Entry 8ZVD (X-ray diffraction, 1.72 A resolution); this record covers chain A.

== Chain A ==
Name: ShosT
Organism: Escherichia coli O1:K1 / APEC
Reference sequence: A0A0H2Z117 (A0A0H2Z117_ECOK1); residues -2 to 424 here correspond to UniProt positions 1-427 (UniProt number = residue number + 3)
Amino-acid sequence (432 residues; row label = number of the first residue in the row; numbers below 1 keep their minus sign (Gly-7 is residue -7)):
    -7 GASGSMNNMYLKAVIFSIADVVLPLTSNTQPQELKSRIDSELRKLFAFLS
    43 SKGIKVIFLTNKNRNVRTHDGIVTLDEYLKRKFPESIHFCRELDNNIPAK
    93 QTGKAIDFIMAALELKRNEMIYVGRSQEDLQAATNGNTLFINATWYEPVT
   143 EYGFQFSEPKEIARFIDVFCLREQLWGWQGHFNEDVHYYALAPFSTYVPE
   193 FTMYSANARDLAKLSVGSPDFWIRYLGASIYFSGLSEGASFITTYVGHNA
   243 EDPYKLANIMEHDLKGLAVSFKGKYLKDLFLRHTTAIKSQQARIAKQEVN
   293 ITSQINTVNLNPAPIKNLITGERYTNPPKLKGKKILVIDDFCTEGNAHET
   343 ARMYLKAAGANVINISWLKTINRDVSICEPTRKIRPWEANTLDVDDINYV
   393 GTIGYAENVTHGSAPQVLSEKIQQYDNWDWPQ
Unresolved in the structure: -7 to 0, 200-203, 283-290
Construct notes: expression tag (-7 to -3)
Reported in the primary citation:
  - binding site for phosphate ion: Asn53, Lys54, Arg56, Lys92

== Overview ==
The paper reports a binding site for phosphate ion at Asn53, Lys54 and Arg56 among others.
Chain A is ShosT (Escherichia coli O1:K1 / APEC); the structure, ShosT with phosphate, was determined by X-ray
diffraction together with 8ZVA, 8ZVB and 8ZVC from the same study.
